Entry 6EYN (X-ray diffraction, 2.40 A resolution); this record covers chains L and H.

== Chain L ==
Protein: 8D6 Fab light chain
From: Homo sapiens
Notes: antibody fragment or engineered binder
Chain sequence (218 residues; each row starts with the number of its first residue):
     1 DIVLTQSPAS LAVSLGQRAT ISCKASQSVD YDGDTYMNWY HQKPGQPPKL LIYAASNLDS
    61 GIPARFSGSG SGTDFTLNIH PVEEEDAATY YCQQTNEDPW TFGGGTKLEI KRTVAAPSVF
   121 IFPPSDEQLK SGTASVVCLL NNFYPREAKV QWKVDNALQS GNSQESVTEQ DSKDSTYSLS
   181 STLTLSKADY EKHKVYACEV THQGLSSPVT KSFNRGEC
Not modelled in the structure: 218
Disulfide bonds: Cys23-Cys92, Cys138-Cys198

== Chain H ==
Protein: 8D6 Fab heavy chain
From: Homo sapiens
Notes: antibody fragment or engineered binder
Chain sequence (227 residues; row label = number of the first residue in the row):
     1 QVQLQQSGAE LAKPGASVML SCKASGYTFN GYWMHWVKQR PGQDLEWIGY INPTTGHTEY
    61 NQKFKDKATL TADESSNTAY IELSSLTSDD SAVYYCARQE YRHSWFAYWG QGTLVTVSAA
   121 STKGPSVFPL APSSKSTSGG TAALGCLVKD YFPEPVTVSW NSGALTSGVH TFPAVLQSSG
   181 LYSLSSVVTV PSSSLGTQTY ICNVNHKPSN TKVDKKAEPK SCDKTHT
Not modelled in the structure: 1, 26-28, 134-139, 222-227
Disulfide bonds: Cys22-Cys96, Cys146-Cys202

== Interface between chain L and chain H ==
Residue-residue contacts (59; chain L residue first):
  Tyr36(L) - Ser104(H)
  Asn38(L) - Ser104(H)  hydrogen bond (side chain-backbone)
  Asn38(L) - Trp105(H)
  Tyr40(L) - Trp105(H)
  Tyr40(L) - Phe106(H)  hydrogen bond (side chain-backbone)
  Gln42(L) - Gln39(H)  hydrogen bond
  Gln42(L) - Tyr95(H)  hydrogen bond
  Gln46(L) - Tyr95(H)
  Pro47(L) - Tyr95(H)  hydrophobic
  Pro47(L) - Trp109(H)  hydrophobic
  Pro47(L) - Gly110(H)
  Pro48(L) - Trp109(H)  hydrogen bond (backbone-side chain)
  Leu50(L) - Trp105(H)
  Tyr53(L) - Trp105(H)  hydrophobic
  Tyr91(L) - Gln39(H)  hydrogen bond
  Tyr91(L) - Gln43(H)
  Tyr91(L) - Leu45(H)  hydrophobic
  Gln93(L) - Phe106(H)
  Thr95(L) - Ser104(H)  hydrogen bond (side chain-backbone)
  Asp98(L) - Tyr50(H)
  Asp98(L) - Glu59(H)
  Pro99(L) - Trp47(H)  hydrophobic
  Trp100(L) - His35(H)
  Trp100(L) - Trp47(H)
  Trp100(L) - Gln99(H)
  Trp100(L) - Phe106(H)  hydrophobic
  Phe102(L) - Leu45(H)
  Phe120(L) - Ala143(H)  hydrophobic
  Phe122(L) - Leu130(H)
  Phe122(L) - Ala131(H)
  Phe122(L) - Ala143(H)
  Ser125(L) - Phe128(H)
  Glu127(L) - Val127(H)
  Glu127(L) - Phe128(H)
  Glu127(L) - Pro129(H)
  Glu127(L) - Lys215(H)  salt bridge
  Gln128(L) - Phe128(H)
  Gln128(L) - Lys149(H)
  Ser135(L) - Leu147(H)
  Ser135(L) - Lys149(H)
  Val137(L) - Leu130(H)  hydrophobic
  Leu139(L) - Phe172(H)  hydrophobic
  Leu139(L) - Val187(H)  hydrophobic
  Asn141(L) - His170(H)  hydrogen bond
  Asn141(L) - Thr189(H)
  Asn142(L) - His170(H)  hydrogen bond
  Gln164(L) - Val175(H)
  Gln164(L) - Leu176(H)  hydrogen bond (side chain-backbone)
  Gln164(L) - Gln177(H)
  Glu165(L) - Val175(H)
  Ser166(L) - Phe172(H)
  Ser166(L) - Pro173(H)  hydrogen bond (side chain-backbone)
  Val167(L) - Pro173(H)
  Thr168(L) - Phe172(H)
  Ser178(L) - His170(H)  hydrogen bond
  Ser178(L) - Phe172(H)
  Leu179(L) - Phe172(H)
  Ser180(L) - Phe172(H)
  Ser180(L) - Ser185(H)
Interface residues without a listed pair, chain L (36 interface residues in all): Gly104, Thr133
Interface residues without a listed pair, chain H (41 interface residues in all): Val37, Asp44, Glu46, Asn61, Gln111, Pro132, Thr141, Ala142, Leu144

== In short ==
Chain L and chain H form an interface of 36 and 41 residues respectively, with 12 hydrogen bonds and 1 salt
bridge. Among the polar pairs are Glu127(L)-Lys215(H), Asn38(L)-Ser104(H) and Tyr40(L)-Phe106(H).
Chain L is 8D6 Fab light chain and chain H is 8D6 Fab heavy chain, both from Homo sapiens; the structure,
Structure of the 8D6 (anti-IgE) Fab, was determined by X-ray diffraction together with 6EYO from the same
study.
